Entry 1RUC (X-ray diffraction, 3.10 A resolution); this record covers chains 1 and 3 of the 4 polymer chains in the assembly.

== Chain 1 ==
Name: Rhinovirus 14
From: Human rhinovirus 14
UniProtKB: P03303 (POLG_HRV14); residues 1-289 here correspond to UniProt positions 567-855 (UniProt number = residue number + 566)
Chain sequence (289 residues; numbered 1 to 289; the number before each row is that of its first residue):
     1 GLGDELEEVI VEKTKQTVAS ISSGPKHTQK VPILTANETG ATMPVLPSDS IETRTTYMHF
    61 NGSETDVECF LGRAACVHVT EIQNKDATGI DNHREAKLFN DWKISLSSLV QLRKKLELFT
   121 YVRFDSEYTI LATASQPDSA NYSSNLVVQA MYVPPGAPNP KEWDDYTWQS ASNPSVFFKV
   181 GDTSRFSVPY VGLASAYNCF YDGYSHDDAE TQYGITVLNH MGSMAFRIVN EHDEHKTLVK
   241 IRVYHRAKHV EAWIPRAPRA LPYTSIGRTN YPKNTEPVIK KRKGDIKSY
Unresolved in the structure: 1-16
Sequence notes: engineered mutation Ser105 (Asn672 in P03303)
Ligand contacts: win vi (W35; 5-(5-(4-(4,5-dihydro-2-oxazoly)phenoxy)pentyl)-3-methyl isoxazole): Ile104, Ser105, Leu106, Phe124, Ser126, Tyr128, Ala150, Tyr152, Pro174, Ser175, Val176, Phe186, Val188, Val191, Tyr197, Met221, Met224

== Chain 3 ==
Name: Rhinovirus 14
From: Human rhinovirus 14
Notes: engineered mutation(s): N(1)105S
UniProtKB: P03303 (POLG_HRV14); residues 1-236 here correspond to UniProt positions 331-566 (UniProt number = residue number + 330)
Chain sequence (236 residues; numbered 1 to 236; the number before each row is that of its first residue):
     1 GLPTTTLPGS GQFLTTDDRQ SPSALPNYEP TPRIHIPGKV HNLLEIIQVD TLIPMNNTHT
    61 KDEVNSYLIP LNANRQNEQV FGTNLFIGDG VFKTTLLGEI VQYYTHWSGS LRFSLMYTGP
   121 ALSSAKLILA YTPPGARGPQ DRREAMLGTH VVWDIGLQST IVMTIPWTSG VQFRYTDPDT
   181 YTSAGFLSCW YQTSLILPPE TTGQVYLLSF ISACPDFKLR LMKDTQTISQ TVALTE

== Chain 1 / chain 3 interface ==
Residue-residue contacts (180; chain 1 residue first):
  Ala19(1) - Asp216(3)
  Ile33(1) - Val151(3)  hydrophobic
  Ile33(1) - Thr160(3)
  Ile33(1) - Ile161(3)
  Ile33(1) - Val162(3)  hydrogen bond (backbone-backbone)
  Leu34(1) - Gln158(3)
  Leu34(1) - Thr160(3)
  Thr35(1) - Gln158(3)
  Thr35(1) - Ser159(3)  hydrogen bond (backbone-backbone)
  Thr35(1) - Thr160(3)  hydrogen bond (backbone-backbone)
  Thr35(1) - Val162(3)
  Ala36(1) - Thr160(3)
  Asn37(1) - Asp50(3)
  Asn37(1) - Met116(3)
  Asn37(1) - Thr160(3)  hydrogen bond (backbone-side chain)
  Asn37(1) - Phe210(3)
  Glu38(1) - Met116(3)
  Glu38(1) - Ser159(3)  hydrogen bond
  Thr42(1) - Gln48(3)
  Thr42(1) - Val49(3)
  Thr42(1) - Asp50(3)  hydrogen bond (side chain-backbone)
  Thr42(1) - Arg112(3)
  Thr42(1) - Ser212(3)
  Met43(1) - Arg112(3)  hydrogen bond (backbone-side chain)
  Pro44(1) - Arg112(3)
  Val45(1) - Arg112(3)  hydrogen bond (backbone-side chain)
  Val45(1) - Val162(3)  hydrophobic
  Val45(1) - Cys214(3)
  Leu46(1) - Thr164(3)
  Leu46(1) - Pro215(3)
  Pro47(1) - Ser110(3)
  Pro47(1) - Thr164(3)
  Pro47(1) - Pro166(3)  hydrophobic
  Pro47(1) - Cys214(3)
  Ser50(1) - Thr164(3)
  Ile51(1) - Thr149(3)
  Ile51(1) - Pro166(3)  hydrophobic
  Met58(1) - Pro215(3)
  Met58(1) - Asp216(3)
  Met58(1) - Lys218(3)
  Phe60(1) - Lys218(3)
  Phe60(1) - Leu219(3)
  Gly62(1) - Asn42(3)
  Gly62(1) - Leu44(3)
  Glu64(1) - Tyr104(3)  hydrogen bond (backbone-side chain)
  Glu64(1) - Arg220(3)
  Glu64(1) - Leu221(3)  hydrogen bond (side chain-backbone)
  Glu64(1) - Met222(3)  hydrogen bond (side chain-backbone)
  Thr65(1) - Asn42(3)  hydrogen bond
  Thr65(1) - Leu43(3)  hydrogen bond (backbone-backbone)
  Thr65(1) - Leu44(3)
  Thr65(1) - Tyr104(3)
  Asp66(1) - His41(3)
  Asp66(1) - Asn42(3)
  Val67(1) - Val40(3)
  Val67(1) - His41(3)  hydrogen bond (backbone-backbone)
  Phe70(1) - Leu43(3)  hydrophobic
  Phe70(1) - Tyr103(3)  hydrophobic
  Phe70(1) - Tyr104(3)
  Phe70(1) - Met222(3)
  Arg73(1) - Thr15(3)
  Arg73(1) - Thr16(3)
  Arg73(1) - Met222(3)
  Ala74(1) - Phe13(3)  hydrophobic
  Ala74(1) - Thr15(3)  hydrogen bond (backbone-backbone)
  Lys103(1) - Glu236(3)  salt bridge
  Ser108(1) - Gln230(3)  hydrogen bond (backbone-side chain)
  Ser108(1) - Ala233(3)
  Ser108(1) - Leu234(3)  hydrogen bond (side chain-backbone)
  Leu109(1) - Gln230(3)
  Val110(1) - Ile228(3)
  Val110(1) - Gln230(3)  hydrogen bond (backbone-side chain)
  Val110(1) - Leu234(3)  hydrophobic
  Gln111(1) - Asp224(3)
  Arg113(1) - Leu234(3)
  Lys114(1) - Glu99(3)  salt bridge
  Lys114(1) - Tyr103(3)
  Lys114(1) - Thr227(3)  hydrogen bond
  Lys114(1) - Ile228(3)
  Lys115(1) - Tyr103(3)
  Lys115(1) - Met222(3)
  Phe119(1) - Val40(3)  hydrophobic
  Tyr121(1) - Ile36(3)  hydrophobic
  Arg123(1) - Pro30(3)
  Arg123(1) - Thr31(3)  hydrogen bond (side chain-backbone)
  Arg123(1) - Pro32(3)
  Arg123(1) - Arg33(3)
  Glu127(1) - Arg19(3)
  Glu127(1) - Ser21(3)
  Thr129(1) - Phe13(3)
  Pro174(1) - Ala24(3)
  Pro174(1) - Leu25(3)  hydrophobic
  Arg185(1) - Phe13(3)
  Arg185(1) - Ser21(3)
  Phe186(1) - Ser21(3)
  Phe186(1) - Pro22(3)
  Ser187(1) - Ser21(3)
  Ser187(1) - Pro22(3)  hydrogen bond (backbone-backbone)
  Ser187(1) - Ser23(3)
  Ser187(1) - Ala24(3)  hydrogen bond (backbone-backbone)
  Pro189(1) - Ser23(3)
  Pro189(1) - Leu25(3)  hydrophobic
  Pro189(1) - Tyr28(3)  hydrophobic
  Tyr190(1) - Tyr28(3)
  Tyr190(1) - Pro30(3)
  Val191(1) - Leu25(3)  hydrophobic
  Val191(1) - Tyr28(3)
  Gly192(1) - Thr31(3)  hydrogen bond (backbone-side chain)
  Leu193(1) - Thr31(3)  hydrogen bond (backbone-side chain)
  Ala194(1) - Thr31(3)  hydrogen bond (backbone-side chain)
  Ser195(1) - Thr31(3)
  Ser195(1) - Pro32(3)  hydrogen bond (side chain-backbone)
  Ser195(1) - Ile34(3)
  Thr216(1) - Glu236(3)
  Tyr244(1) - Phe13(3)  hydrophobic
  Arg246(1) - Asp17(3)
  Arg246(1) - Asp18(3)  salt bridge
  Arg246(1) - Arg19(3)
  Glu251(1) - Arg33(3)  salt bridge
  Glu251(1) - Lys39(3)  salt bridge
  Ala252(1) - Lys39(3)
  Ala252(1) - Val40(3)  hydrogen bond (backbone-backbone)
  Trp253(1) - Ile36(3)
  Trp253(1) - Pro37(3)
  Trp253(1) - Gly38(3)
  Trp253(1) - Lys39(3)
  Ile254(1) - Pro37(3)
  Ile254(1) - Gly38(3)  hydrogen bond (backbone-backbone)
  Pro255(1) - Gly38(3)
  Pro255(1) - Val40(3)
  Pro255(1) - Ile46(3)  hydrophobic
  Pro258(1) - Leu96(3)
  Pro258(1) - Glu99(3)
  Tyr263(1) - Ile228(3)  hydrophobic
  Tyr263(1) - Leu234(3)  hydrophobic
  Thr264(1) - Leu234(3)
  Ser265(1) - Thr235(3)
  Ser265(1) - Glu236(3)
  Ile266(1) - Leu234(3)
  Ile266(1) - Thr235(3)  hydrogen bond (backbone-backbone)
  Ile266(1) - Glu236(3)
  Arg268(1) - Glu236(3)  hydrogen bond (side chain-backbone)
  Pro277(1) - Thr60(3)
  Pro277(1) - Lys61(3)
  Pro277(1) - Asp62(3)
  Val278(1) - Asp62(3)  hydrogen bond (backbone-side chain)
  Ile279(1) - Pro54(3)  hydrophobic
  Ile279(1) - Asn57(3)
  Ile279(1) - Asp62(3)  hydrogen bond (backbone-side chain)
  Lys280(1) - Asn57(3)
  Lys280(1) - Asp89(3)  salt bridge
  Lys280(1) - Gly90(3)
  Lys280(1) - Lys93(3)
  Lys281(1) - Asn57(3)
  Lys281(1) - Thr58(3)  hydrogen bond (side chain-backbone)
  Lys281(1) - His59(3)  hydrogen bond (side chain-backbone)
  Lys281(1) - Thr60(3)
  Arg282(1) - Met55(3)  hydrogen bond (side chain-backbone)
  Arg282(1) - Asn57(3)  hydrogen bond (backbone-backbone)
  Arg282(1) - Gly82(3)  hydrogen bond (side chain-backbone)
  Ile286(1) - Met55(3)
  Ile286(1) - Asn56(3)
  Ile286(1) - Thr58(3)
  Ile286(1) - Val80(3)
  Ile286(1) - Phe81(3)  hydrophobic
  Ile286(1) - Gly82(3)  hydrogen bond (backbone-backbone)
  Lys287(1) - Gln79(3)
  Lys287(1) - Gly82(3)
  Ser288(1) - Gly82(3)
  Ser288(1) - Thr83(3)
  Tyr289(1) - Gln79(3)  hydrogen bond
  Tyr289(1) - Gly82(3)
  Tyr289(1) - Thr83(3)
  Tyr289(1) - Asn84(3)
  Tyr289(1) - Gly138(3)
  Tyr289(1) - Pro139(3)  hydrogen bond (side chain-backbone)
  Tyr289(1) - Phe186(3)  hydrophobic
  Tyr289(1) - Leu187(3)
  Tyr289(1) - Ser188(3)
  Tyr289(1) - Trp190(3)
Also at the interface, not in a pair above, chain 1 (80 interface residues in all): Cys69, Ser107, Ala196, Lys248, Glu276, Gly284, Asp285
Also at the interface, not in a pair above, chain 3 (99 interface residues in all): Ser66, Ile69, Pro70, Val91, Thr94, Ser114, Trp153, Phe173, Phe217, Thr225, Ser229

== Overview ==
80 residues of chain 1 face 99 of chain 3 across their interface; the contacts include 40 hydrogen bonds and 6
salt bridges. Polar contacts include Lys103(1)-Glu236(3), Lys114(1)-Glu99(3) and Arg246(1)-Asp18(3). Win vi is
bound between chain 1 and chain 3.
Here chain 1 is Rhinovirus 14 and chain 3 is Rhinovirus 14, both from Human rhinovirus 14. Entry 1RUC
(Rhinovirus 14 mutant N1105S complexed with antiviral compound win 52035) was determined by X-ray diffraction,
deposited together with 1RUD, 1RUE, 1RUF, 1RUG, 1RUH, 1RUI and 1RUJ.
